1H4S - chains B and T of the 3 polymer chains in the assembly; structure by X-ray diffraction, 2.85 A resolution.

[Chain B]
Molecule: Prolyl-tRNA synthetase
From: Thermus thermophilus
Notes: EC 6.1.1.15
Amino-acid sequence (477 residues; each row starts with the number of its first residue):
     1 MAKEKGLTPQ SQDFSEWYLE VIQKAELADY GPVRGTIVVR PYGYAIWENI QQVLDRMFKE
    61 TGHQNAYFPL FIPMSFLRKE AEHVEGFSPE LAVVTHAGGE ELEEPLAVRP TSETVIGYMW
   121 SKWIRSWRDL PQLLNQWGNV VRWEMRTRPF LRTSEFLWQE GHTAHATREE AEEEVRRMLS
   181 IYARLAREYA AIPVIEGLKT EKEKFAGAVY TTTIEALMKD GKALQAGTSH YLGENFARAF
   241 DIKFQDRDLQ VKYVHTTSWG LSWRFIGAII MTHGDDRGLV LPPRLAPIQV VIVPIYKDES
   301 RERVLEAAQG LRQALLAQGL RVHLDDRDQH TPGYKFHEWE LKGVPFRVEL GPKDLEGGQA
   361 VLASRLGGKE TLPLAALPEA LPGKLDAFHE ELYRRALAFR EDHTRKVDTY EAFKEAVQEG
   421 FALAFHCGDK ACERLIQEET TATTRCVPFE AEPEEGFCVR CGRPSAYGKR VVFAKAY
Unresolved in the structure: 1-4
Metal / ion sites: Zn2+: Cys427, Cys432, Cys458, Cys461
Small-molecule neighbours: '5'-O-(N-(L-prolyl)-sulfamoyl)adenosine (P5A): Thr111, Glu113, Arg142, Glu144, Phe150, Leu151, Arg152, Thr153, Phe156, Trp158, Glu160, His162, Phe205, Gln225, Ala226, Gly227, Thr228, His230, Ser258, Trp259, Gly260, Leu261, Ser262, Arg264

[Chain T]
Molecule: Trnapro(cgg)
From: Thermus thermophilus
Sequence (77 nucleotides; numbered 1 to 76 plus 1 insertion-coded residue; the number before each row is that of its first residue):
     1 CGGGGAGUAG CGCAGCC
   17A C
    18 GGUAGCGCAC CUCGUUCGGG ACGAGGGGGG CGCUGGUUCA GAUCCAGUCU CCCCGACCA
Unresolved in the structure: 1-3, 70-76
Modified / non-standard residues: 5MU (5-methyluridine 5'-monophosphate) at position 54; PSU (pseudouridine-5'-monophosphate) at position 55

[Chain B / chain T interface]
Residue-residue contacts (28; chain B residue first):
  Lys5(B) - G37(T)  base contact
  Ile295(B) - C34(T)  sugar contact
  Ile295(B) - G35(T)  sugar contact
  Tyr296(B) - C34(T)  hydrogen bond to the sugar
  Lys297(B) - C34(T)  salt bridge to the phosphate
  Asp298(B) - U33(T)  base contact
  Asp298(B) - C34(T)  hydrogen bond to the base
  Thr331(B) - G35(T)  phosphate contact
  Thr331(B) - G37(T)  phosphate contact
  Thr331(B) - A38(T)  hydrogen bond to the phosphate
  Pro332(B) - C34(T)  sugar contact
  Pro332(B) - G35(T)  phosphate contact
  Gly333(B) - G36(T)  sugar contact
  Gly333(B) - G37(T)  sugar contact
  Tyr334(B) - G37(T)  base contact
  Phe336(B) - G36(T)  base contact
  His337(B) - G36(T)  hydrogen bond to the base
  His337(B) - G37(T)  stacking on the base
  Glu338(B) - G37(T)  base contact
  Glu340(B) - G36(T)  hydrogen bond to the base
  Arg347(B) - G36(T)  hydrogen bond to the base
  Glu349(B) - G35(T)  hydrogen bond to the base
  Gly351(B) - G35(T)  base contact
  Pro352(B) - G35(T)  base contact
  Lys353(B) - G35(T)  hydrogen bond to the base
  Asp354(B) - G35(T)  hydrogen bond to the base
  Val361(B) - G35(T)  base contact
  Lys369(B) - G36(T)  hydrogen bond to the base
Also at the interface, not in a pair above, chain B (23 interface residues in all): Gly6, His330
Also at the interface, not in a pair above, chain T (7 interface residues in all): C27

[Overview]
23 residues of chain B and 7 residues of chain T are in contact, with 10 hydrogen bonds, 1 salt bridge and 1
aromatic stacking contact. Among the polar pairs are Asp298(B)-C34(T), His337(B)-G36(T) and Glu340(B)-G36(T).
Bound to chain B: '5'-O-(N-(L-prolyl)-sulfamoyl)adenosine.
Here chain B is Prolyl-tRNA synthetase and chain T is Trnapro(cgg), both from Thermus thermophilus. Entry 1H4S
(Prolyl-tRNA synthetase from Thermus thermophilus complexed with tRNApro(CGG) and a prolyl-adenylate analogue)
was determined by X-ray diffraction, deposited together with 1H4Q, 1H4T, 1H4V and 1HC7.
